3OAD - chains A and B; structure by X-ray diffraction, 2.17 A resolution.

== Chain A ==
Molecule: Renin
Source organism: Homo sapiens
Notes: EC 3.4.23.15
Reference sequence: P00797 (RENI_HUMAN); residues 1-166 here correspond to UniProt positions 67-232 (UniProt number = residue number + 66)
Sequence (166 residues; numbered 1 to 166; the number before each row is that of its first residue):
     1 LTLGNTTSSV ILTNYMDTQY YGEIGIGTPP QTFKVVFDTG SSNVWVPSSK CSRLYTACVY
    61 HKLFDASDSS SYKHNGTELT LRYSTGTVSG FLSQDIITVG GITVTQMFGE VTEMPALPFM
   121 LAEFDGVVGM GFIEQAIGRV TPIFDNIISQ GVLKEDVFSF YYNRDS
Not modelled in the structure: 1-3, 166
Cystine bridges: Cys-51/Cys-58
Glycans and other covalent adducts: N-acetylglucosamine (NAG) linked to Asn-75
Residues lining bound ligands: LPO ((3S,4R)-N-[2-chloro-5-(2-methoxyethyl)benzyl]-N-cyclopropyl-4-{6-[2-(2,6-dichloro-4-methylphenoxy)ethoxy]pyridin-3-yl}-4-hydroxypiperidine-3-carboxamide): Thr-18, Gln-19, Tyr-20, Val-36, Asp-38, Gly-40, Ser-41, Trp-45, Val-46, Pro-47, His-61, Leu-81, Tyr-83, Val-88, Val-111, Met-114, Pro-118, Phe-119, Ala-122, Phe-124, Asp-125, Gly-126, Val-127, Tyr-162
Curated features (UniProtKB/Swiss-Prot):
  - active site: Asp-38
  - glycosylation (N-linked (GlcNAc...) asparagine): Asn-5, Asn-75

== Chain B ==
Molecule: Renin
Source organism: Homo sapiens
Notes: EC 3.4.23.15
Reference sequence: P00797 (RENI_HUMAN); residues 171-340 here correspond to UniProt positions 237-406 (UniProt number = residue number + 66)
Sequence (176 residues; numbered 171 to 346; the number before each row is that of its first residue):
   171 SLGGQIVLGG SDPQHYEGNF HYINLIKTGV WQIQMKGVSV GSSTLLCEDG CLALVDTGAS
   231 YISGSTSSIE KLMEALGAKK RLFDYVVKCN EGPTLPDISF HLGGKEYTLT SADYVFQESY
   291 SSKKLCTLAI HAMDIPPPTG PTWALGATFI RKFYTEFDRR NNRIGFALAR HHHHHH
Not modelled in the structure: 342-346
Construct notes: expression tag (341-346)
Cystine bridges: Cys-217/Cys-221, Cys-259/Cys-296
Residues lining bound ligands: LPO ((3S,4R)-N-[2-chloro-5-(2-methoxyethyl)benzyl]-N-cyclopropyl-4-{6-[2-(2,6-dichloro-4-methylphenoxy)ethoxy]pyridin-3-yl}-4-hydroxypiperidine-3-carboxamide): Asp-226, Thr-227, Gly-228, Ala-229, Ser-230
Curated features (UniProtKB/Swiss-Prot):
  - active site: Asp-226

== How chain A and chain B interact ==
Residue-residue contacts (103):
  Thr-7(A) / Leu-178(B)
  Thr-7(A) / Gly-179(B)
  Ser-8(A) / Ile-176(B)
  Ser-8(A) / Val-177(B)
  Ser-8(A) / Leu-178(B)  hydrogen bond (backbone-backbone)
  Ser-9(A) / Ile-176(B)
  Val-10(A) / Gln-175(B)
  Val-10(A) / Ile-176(B)  hydrogen bond (backbone-backbone)
  Ile-11(A) / Leu-172(B)  hydrophobic
  Ile-11(A) / Gly-174(B)
  Leu-12(A) / Gly-173(B)  hydrogen bond (backbone-backbone)
  Leu-12(A) / Gly-174(B)  hydrogen bond (backbone-backbone)
  Leu-12(A) / Gln-175(B)
  Asn-14(A) / Gly-173(B)
  Met-16(A) / Phe-286(B)
  Asp-17(A) / Phe-286(B)
  Asp-17(A) / Arg-321(B)  salt bridge
  Thr-18(A) / Ser-230(B)  hydrogen bond (backbone-side chain)
  Thr-18(A) / Tyr-231(B)
  Tyr-20(A) / Gly-173(B)
  Tyr-20(A) / Ala-317(B)  hydrophobic
  Tyr-20(A) / Arg-321(B)  hydrogen bond
  Val-36(A) / Gly-228(B)
  Phe-37(A) / Thr-227(B)  hydrogen bond (backbone-side chain)
  Phe-37(A) / Gly-228(B)
  Asp-38(A) / Asp-226(B)
  Asp-38(A) / Thr-227(B)
  Asp-38(A) / Gly-228(B)  hydrogen bond (side chain-backbone)
  Thr-39(A) / Trp-201(B)
  Thr-39(A) / Val-225(B)  hydrogen bond (side chain-backbone)
  Thr-39(A) / Asp-226(B)
  Thr-39(A) / Thr-227(B)  hydrogen bond (backbone-side chain)
  Thr-39(A) / Phe-327(B)
  Gly-40(A) / Asp-226(B)  hydrogen bond (backbone-side chain)
  Val-99(A) / Leu-178(B)  hydrophobic
  Met-130(A) / Ile-176(B)  hydrophobic
  Met-130(A) / Leu-178(B)  hydrophobic
  Met-130(A) / Trp-201(B)  hydrogen bond (backbone-side chain)
  Gly-131(A) / Trp-201(B)
  Phe-132(A) / Leu-195(B)  hydrophobic
  Phe-132(A) / Thr-198(B)
  Phe-132(A) / Gly-199(B)
  Phe-132(A) / Val-200(B)
  Phe-132(A) / Trp-201(B)
  Phe-132(A) / Arg-329(B)
  Phe-132(A) / Asn-332(B)
  Glu-134(A) / Gly-199(B)
  Gln-135(A) / Gly-199(B)
  Gln-135(A) / Thr-309(B)  hydrogen bond
  Phe-144(A) / Leu-178(B)  hydrophobic
  Asp-145(A) / Arg-329(B)  salt bridge
  Leu-153(A) / Leu-178(B)
  Leu-153(A) / Gly-179(B)
  Lys-154(A) / Gly-179(B)
  Glu-155(A) / Gly-179(B)  hydrogen bond (backbone-backbone)
  Asp-156(A) / Asp-328(B)
  Asp-156(A) / Arg-329(B)  hydrogen bond (backbone-backbone)
  Asp-156(A) / Arg-330(B)  hydrogen bond (backbone-backbone)
  Val-157(A) / Leu-178(B)
  Val-157(A) / Gly-179(B)  hydrogen bond (backbone-backbone)
  Val-157(A) / Gly-180(B)
  Val-157(A) / Glu-326(B)
  Val-157(A) / Phe-327(B)
  Val-157(A) / Asp-328(B)
  Phe-158(A) / Val-177(B)
  Phe-158(A) / Leu-178(B)  hydrophobic
  Phe-158(A) / Trp-201(B)  hydrophobic
  Phe-158(A) / Glu-326(B)
  Phe-158(A) / Phe-327(B)  hydrogen bond (backbone-backbone)
  Ser-159(A) / Gln-175(B)
  Ser-159(A) / Ile-176(B)
  Ser-159(A) / Val-177(B)  hydrogen bond (backbone-backbone)
  Ser-159(A) / Gly-180(B)  hydrogen bond (side chain-backbone)
  Ser-159(A) / Ser-181(B)
  Ser-159(A) / Tyr-324(B)
  Ser-159(A) / Thr-325(B)
  Ser-159(A) / Glu-326(B)
  Phe-160(A) / Gln-175(B)
  Phe-160(A) / Ile-176(B)  hydrophobic
  Phe-160(A) / Thr-227(B)
  Phe-160(A) / Tyr-324(B)
  Phe-160(A) / Thr-325(B)  hydrogen bond (backbone-backbone)
  Phe-160(A) / Phe-327(B)  hydrophobic
  Tyr-161(A) / Gly-174(B)
  Tyr-161(A) / Gln-175(B)  hydrogen bond (backbone-backbone)
  Tyr-161(A) / His-185(B)
  Tyr-161(A) / Tyr-324(B)  hydrophobic
  Tyr-161(A) / Arg-340(B)
  Tyr-161(A) / His-341(B)
  Tyr-162(A) / Thr-227(B)  hydrogen bond (side chain-backbone)
  Tyr-162(A) / Ala-317(B)  hydrophobic
  Tyr-162(A) / Ile-320(B)  hydrophobic
  Tyr-162(A) / Arg-321(B)
  Tyr-162(A) / His-341(B)  hydrogen bond (backbone-side chain)
  Asn-163(A) / Leu-172(B)  hydrogen bond (side chain-backbone)
  Asn-163(A) / Gly-173(B)  hydrogen bond (backbone-backbone)
  Asn-163(A) / Gly-174(B)
  Asn-163(A) / Arg-321(B)
  Asn-163(A) / His-341(B)
  Arg-164(A) / Asp-283(B)  salt bridge
  Arg-164(A) / Arg-321(B)
  Arg-164(A) / Lys-322(B)
  Arg-164(A) / His-341(B)  hydrogen bond
Other interface residues (no listed pair), chain A (41 interface residues in all): Thr-6, Thr-13, Ile-102, Ile-147, Ile-148
Other interface residues (no listed pair), chain B (42 interface residues in all): Ser-171, Pro-308, Ala-339

== Summary ==
41 residues of chain A face 42 of chain B across their interface; the contacts include 27 hydrogen bonds and 3
salt bridges. Polar contacts include Asp-17(A)/Arg-321(B), Asp-145(A)/Arg-329(B) and Arg-164(A)/Asp-283(B).
Compound LPO is bound between chain A and chain B. Covalently linked N-acetylglucosamine: at Asn-75(A).
Chain A is Renin and chain B is Renin, both from Homo sapiens; the structure, Design and optimization of new
piperidines as renin inhibitors, was determined by X-ray diffraction together with 3O9L and 3OAG from the same
study.
